Entry 1Z98 (X-ray diffraction, 2.10 A resolution); this record covers chain A.

== Chain A ==
Name: aquaporin
Source organism: Spinacia oleracea
UniProt: Q41372 (Q41372_SPIOL); residue numbers follow UniProt; this construct covers 1-281
Chain sequence (281 residues; each row starts with the number of its first residue):
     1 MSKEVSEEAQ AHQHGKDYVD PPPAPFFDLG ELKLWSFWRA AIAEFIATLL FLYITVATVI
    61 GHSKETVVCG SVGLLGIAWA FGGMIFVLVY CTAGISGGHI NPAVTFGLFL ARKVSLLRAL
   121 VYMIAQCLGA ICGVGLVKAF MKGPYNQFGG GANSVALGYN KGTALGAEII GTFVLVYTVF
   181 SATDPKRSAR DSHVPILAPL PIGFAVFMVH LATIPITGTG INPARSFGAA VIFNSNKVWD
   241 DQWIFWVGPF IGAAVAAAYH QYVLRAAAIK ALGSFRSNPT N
Unresolved in the structure: 1-23, 275-281
Bound ions: Cd2+: Asp28, Glu31

== Summary ==
Asp28 and Glu31 coordinate Cd2+.
Chain A is aquaporin (Spinacia oleracea); the structure, Crystal structure of the spinach aquaporin SoPIP2;1
in a closed conformation, was determined by X-ray diffraction, deposited together with 2B5F.
